Entry 6B09 (X-ray diffraction, 3.20 A resolution); this record covers chains A and B.

[Chain A (and B)]
Protein: U8 snoRNA-decapping enzyme
Organism: Homo sapiens
Notes: EC 3.6.1.62, 3.6.1.64; chain B of this document is another copy of the same molecule, construct and numbering; everything in this record applies to it too
UniProt: Q96DE0 (NUD16_HUMAN); numbering as in UniProt (aligned over 1-195)
Sequence (195 residues; each row starts with the number of its first residue):
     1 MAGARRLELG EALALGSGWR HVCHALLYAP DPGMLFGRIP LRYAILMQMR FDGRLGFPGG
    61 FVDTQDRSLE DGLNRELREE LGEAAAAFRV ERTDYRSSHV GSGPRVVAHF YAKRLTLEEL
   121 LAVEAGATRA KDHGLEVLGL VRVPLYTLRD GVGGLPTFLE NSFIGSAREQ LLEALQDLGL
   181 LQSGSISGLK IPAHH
Unresolved in the structure: 1-2, 17-18, 181-195 (chain B: 1-3, 101-103, 182-195)
Construct notes: engineered mutation Val22 (Ala in Q96DE0)
Swiss-Prot annotation at these positions:
  - motif: Phe61 to Gly82 (Nudix box)
  - binding site (substrate): His24, Arg50, Phe57, Gln170
  - binding site (Mn(2+)): Gly59, Glu76, Glu80, His99, Glu173
Metal / ion sites: Mg2+ site 1: Glu76, Glu80, Glu136 (together with diadpr); Na+ near Glu76 (its only coordinating residue here); Mg2+ site 2: Glu80 (together with diadpr)
Ligand contacts:
  - diadpr (C7G; [(2R,3S,4S,5S)-5-(6-aminopurin-9-yl)-4-[(2S,3S,4S,5S)-5-[[[[(2R,3R,4S,5S)-5-(6-aminopurin-9-yl)-3,4-bis(oxidanyl)oxolan-2-yl]methoxy-oxidanyl-phosphoryl]oxy-oxidanyl-phosphoryl]oxymethyl]-3,4-bis(oxidanyl)oxolan-2-yl]oxy-3-oxidanyl-oxolan-2-yl]methyl phosphono hydrogen phosphate), molecule 1: Arg20, Val22, His24, Arg50, Phe51, Gly59, Gly60, Phe61, Glu76, Glu80, Ala108, Glu136, Ile164, Gly165, Ser166, Ala167, Gln170
  - diadpr (C7G), molecule 2: Phe36, Arg149, Asp150
From the paper describing this entry:
  - catalytic residues: Glu76 (proposed by the authors, not directly observed)
  - mutagenesis - H24W: abolished catalytic activity on MARylated PARP10
  - mutagenesis - H24W: abolished catalytic activity on PARylated PARP1
  - mutagenesis - F36A, F36A/F61S, F61S: unchanged catalytic activity on MARylated PARP10CD
  - mutagenesis - F36A, F61S: increased catalytic activity on PARylated PARP1
  - mutagenesis - F36A/F61S: unchanged catalytic activity on PARylated PARP1

[Chain A / chain B interface]
Residue-residue contacts (55; chain A residue first):
  Met34(A) - Leu135(B)
  Leu35(A) - Phe51(B)  hydrophobic
  Leu35(A) - Leu135(B)
  Met49(A) - Val141(B)  hydrophobic
  Met49(A) - Phe158(B)  hydrophobic
  Met49(A) - Asn161(B)
  Phe51(A) - Tyr146(B)  hydrogen bond (backbone-side chain)
  Phe51(A) - Leu148(B)  hydrophobic
  Phe51(A) - Gly154(B)
  Asp52(A) - Gly153(B)
  Asp52(A) - Gly154(B)  hydrogen bond (backbone-backbone)
  Asp52(A) - Thr157(B)
  Gly53(A) - Gly154(B)
  Gly53(A) - Thr157(B)
  Gly53(A) - Phe158(B)
  Gly53(A) - Asn161(B)  hydrogen bond (backbone-side chain)
  Arg54(A) - Thr157(B)
  Leu55(A) - Met49(B)  hydrophobic
  Glu124(A) - Thr128(B)
  Glu124(A) - His133(B)  salt bridge
  Thr128(A) - Glu124(B)
  Thr128(A) - Ala125(B)
  His133(A) - Glu124(B)  salt bridge
  His133(A) - Arg142(B)
  Gly134(A) - Leu41(B)
  Gly134(A) - Arg142(B)
  Leu135(A) - Met34(B)
  Leu135(A) - Leu35(B)
  Leu138(A) - Arg142(B)
  Leu138(A) - Pro144(B)
  Leu138(A) - Tyr146(B)
  Gly139(A) - Leu140(B)
  Gly139(A) - Val141(B)
  Leu140(A) - Gly139(B)
  Leu140(A) - Leu140(B)
  Val141(A) - Met49(B)  hydrophobic
  Val141(A) - Leu138(B)
  Arg142(A) - Gly134(B)
  Arg142(A) - Leu138(B)  hydrogen bond (backbone-backbone)
  Pro144(A) - Phe51(B)
  Pro144(A) - Leu138(B)  hydrophobic
  Tyr146(A) - Phe51(B)  hydrogen bond (side chain-backbone)
  Tyr146(A) - Leu138(B)
  Gly154(A) - Asp52(B)  hydrogen bond (backbone-backbone)
  Thr157(A) - Asp52(B)
  Thr157(A) - Arg54(B)
  Phe158(A) - Met49(B)  hydrophobic
  Phe158(A) - Asp52(B)
  Phe158(A) - Gly53(B)
  Asn161(A) - Gly53(B)  hydrogen bond (side chain-backbone)
  Asn161(A) - Asn161(B)
  Asn161(A) - Ser162(B)  hydrogen bond (side chain-backbone)
  Ser162(A) - Thr157(B)
  Ser162(A) - Glu160(B)
  Ser162(A) - Asn161(B)
Other interface residues (no listed pair), chain A (31 interface residues in all): Phe36, Leu41, Ala125, Glu136, Gly153, Glu160
Other interface residues (no listed pair), chain B (33 interface residues in all): Phe36, Leu55, Leu121, Glu136

[Summary]
31 residues of chain A face 33 of chain B across their interface; the contacts include 8 hydrogen bonds and 2
salt bridges. Among the polar pairs are Glu124(A)-His133(B), Phe51(A)-Tyr146(B) and Gly53(A)-Asn161(B). The
paper reports the catalytic residue Glu76(A); F36A and F61S of chain A increase catalytic activity on
PARylated PARP1; 4 substitutions were tested in all.
Both chains are U8 snoRNA-decapping enzyme (Homo sapiens). Entry 6B09 (Crystal structure of HsNUDT16 in
complex with diADPR (soaked)) was determined by X-ray diffraction, deposited together with 5W6X, 5W6Z and
5VY2.
